Entry 6DNB (X-ray diffraction, 1.70 A resolution); this record covers chain A.

Chain A:
Molecule: Aspartate aminotransferase, cytoplasmic
From: Homo sapiens
Notes: EC 2.6.1.1, 2.6.1.3
UniProtKB: P17174 (AATC_HUMAN); numbering as in UniProt (aligned over 3-413)
Amino-acid sequence (411 residues; each row starts with the number of its first residue):
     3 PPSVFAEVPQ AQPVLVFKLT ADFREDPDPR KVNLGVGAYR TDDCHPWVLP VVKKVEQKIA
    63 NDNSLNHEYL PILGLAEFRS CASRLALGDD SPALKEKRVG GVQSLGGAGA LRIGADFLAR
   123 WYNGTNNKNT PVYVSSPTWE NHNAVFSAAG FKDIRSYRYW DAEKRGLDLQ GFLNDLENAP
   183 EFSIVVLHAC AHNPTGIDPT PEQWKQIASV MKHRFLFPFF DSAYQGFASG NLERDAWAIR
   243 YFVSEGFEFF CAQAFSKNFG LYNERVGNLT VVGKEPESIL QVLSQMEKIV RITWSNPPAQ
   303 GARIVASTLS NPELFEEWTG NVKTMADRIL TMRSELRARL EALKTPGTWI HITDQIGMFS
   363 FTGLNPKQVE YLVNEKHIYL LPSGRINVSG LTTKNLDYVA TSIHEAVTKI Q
Differences from the reference sequence: engineered mutation A110 (Thr in P17174), A256 (Ser in P17174); conflict I352 (Asn in P17174)
Swiss-Prot annotation at these positions:
  - binding site (L-aspartate): G39, W141, N195, R387
  - modified residue: S149 (Phosphoserine), K259 (N6-(pyridoxal phosphate)lysine)
  - natural variant: N389 (deletion: Results in markedly diminished enzymatic activity)
From the paper describing this entry:
  - mutagenesis - T110A/S256A: abolished binding to PLP
  - conformationally variable residues (helix shift): V371 to K411

In short:
UniProt lists 4 L-aspartate-binding residues. From the paper: T110A/S256A abolish binding to PLP;
conformational variability at V371.
Chain A is Aspartate aminotransferase, cytoplasmic (Homo sapiens); the structure, Crystal structure of
T110A:S256A mutant human Glutamate oxaloacetate transaminase 1 (GOT1), was determined by X-ray diffraction,
deposited together with 6DNA and 6DND.
